8BA9 - chains Q and R of the 21 polymer chains in the assembly; structure by electron microscopy, 3.70 A resolution.

[Chain Q (and R)]
Name: Co-chaperonin GroES
Source organism: Escherichia coli K-12
Notes: chain R of this document is another copy of the same molecule, construct and numbering; everything in this record applies to it too
UniProt: P0A6F9 (CH10_ECOLI); numbering as in UniProt (aligned over 1-97)
Sequence (97 residues; row label = number of the first residue in the row):
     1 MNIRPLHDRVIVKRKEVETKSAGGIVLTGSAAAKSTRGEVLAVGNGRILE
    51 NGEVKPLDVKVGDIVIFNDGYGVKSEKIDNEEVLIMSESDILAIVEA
Curated features (UniProtKB/Swiss-Prot):
  - modified residue: Lys-34 (N6-succinyllysine)

[How chain Q and chain R interact]
Contacting residue pairs (15; chain Q residue first):
  Arg-37(Q) / Lys-77(R)
  Arg-37(Q) / Ile-78(R)
  Glu-50(Q) / Asn-51(R)  hydrogen bond
  Ser-89(Q) / Arg-9(R)
  Ile-91(Q) / Leu-6(R)
  Ile-91(Q) / Arg-9(R)  hydrogen bond (backbone-side chain)
  Leu-92(Q) / Leu-6(R)
  Leu-92(Q) / Arg-9(R)
  Ala-93(Q) / Ile-3(R)  hydrophobic
  Ala-93(Q) / Arg-4(R)
  Ile-94(Q) / Ile-3(R)
  Ile-94(Q) / Arg-4(R)  hydrogen bond (backbone-side chain)
  Ile-94(Q) / Leu-6(R)  hydrophobic
  Val-95(Q) / Ile-3(R)  hydrophobic
  Glu-96(Q) / Arg-4(R)
Interface residues without a listed pair, chain Q (13 interface residues in all): Arg-47, Leu-49, Lys-55, Asp-58
Interface residues without a listed pair, chain R (14 interface residues in all): Met-1, Asn-2, Pro-5, His-7, Asn-45, Ile-48, Ile-85

[In short]
Chain Q and chain R form an interface of 13 and 14 residues respectively, with 3 hydrogen bonds. Polar pairs
include Glu-50(Q)/Asn-51(R), Ile-91(Q)/Arg-9(R) and Ile-94(Q)/Arg-4(R).
Both chains are Co-chaperonin GroES (Escherichia coli K-12). Entry 8BA9 (CryoEM structure of
GroEL-GroES-ADP.AlF3-Rubisco) was determined by electron microscopy, deposited together with 8BA8 and 8BA7.
